Entry 4K95 (X-ray diffraction, 6.50 A resolution (low resolution: residue-level contacts below are approximate; hydrogen-bond / salt-bridge calls are withheld)); this record covers chain A.

# Chain A
Protein: E3 ubiquitin-protein ligase parkin
Source organism: Rattus norvegicus
Notes: EC 6.3.2.-
UniProt: Q9JK66 (PRKN2_RAT); residues 1-465 here = UniProt positions 1-465
Sequence (470 residues; numbered -4 to 465; the number before each row is that of its first residue; numbers below 1 keep their minus sign (Gly-4 is residue -4)):
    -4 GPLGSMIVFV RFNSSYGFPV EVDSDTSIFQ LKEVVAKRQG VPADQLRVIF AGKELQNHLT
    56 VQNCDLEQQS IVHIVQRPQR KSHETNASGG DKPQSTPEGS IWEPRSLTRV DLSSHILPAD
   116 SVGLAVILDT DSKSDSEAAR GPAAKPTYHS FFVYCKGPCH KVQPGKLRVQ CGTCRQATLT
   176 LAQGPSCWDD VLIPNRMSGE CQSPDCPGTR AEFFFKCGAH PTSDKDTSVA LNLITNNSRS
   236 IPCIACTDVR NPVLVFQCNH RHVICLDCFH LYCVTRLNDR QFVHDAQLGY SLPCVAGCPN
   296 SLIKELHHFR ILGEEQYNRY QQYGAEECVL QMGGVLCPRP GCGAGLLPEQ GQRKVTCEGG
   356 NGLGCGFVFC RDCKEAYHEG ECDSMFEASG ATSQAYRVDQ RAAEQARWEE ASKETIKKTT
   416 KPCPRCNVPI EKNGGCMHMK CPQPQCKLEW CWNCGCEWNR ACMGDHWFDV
Unresolved in the structure: -4 to 0, 73-140, 379-391, 405-413
Construct notes: expression tag (-4 to 0); conflict Ala138 (Glu in Q9JK66), Arg348 (Lys in Q9JK66)
Curated features (UniProtKB/Swiss-Prot):
  - zinc finger: Pro141 to Ala225 (RING-type 0), Cys238 to Cys293 (RING-type 1), Asn313 to Cys377 (IBR-type), Cys418 to Cys449 (RING-type 2)
  - region: Thr204 to Cys238 (SYT11 binding 1), His257 to Cys293 (SYT11 binding 2), Asp378 to Thr410 (REP)
  - active site: Cys431
  - binding site (Zn(2+)): Cys238, Cys241, Cys253, His257, Cys260, Cys263, Cys289, Cys293, Cys332, Cys337, Cys352, Cys360, Cys365, Cys368, His373, Cys377, Cys418, Cys421, Cys436, Cys441 and 4 more in UniProt
  - modified residue: Ser65 (Phosphoserine), Thr80 (Phosphothreonine), Thr175 (Phosphothreonine), Thr217 (Phosphothreonine)
  - cross-link (Glycyl lysine isopeptide (Lys-Gly)): Lys349 (interchain with G-Cter in ISG15), Lys369 (interchain with G-Cter in ISG15)
  - mutagenesis: Trp403 (W403A: Increased autoubiquitination)
Metal / ion sites: Zn2+ site 1: Cys150, Cys154, Cys212, His215; Zn2+ site 2: Cys166, Cys169, Cys196, Cys201; Zn2+ site 3: Cys238, Cys241, Cys260, Cys263; Zn2+ site 4: Cys253, His257, Cys289, Cys293; Zn2+ site 5: Cys332, Cys337, Cys352, Cys360; Zn2+ site 6: Cys365, Cys368, His373, Cys377; Zn2+ site 7: Cys418, Cys421, Cys436, Cys441; Zn2+ site 8: Cys446, Cys449, Cys457, His461

# Summary
Cys150, Cys154, Cys212 and His215 form the Zn2+ site 1. Cys166, Cys169, Cys196 and Cys201 form the Zn2+ site
2. Curated annotation (UniProt) lists active-site residue Cys431, 24 Zn2+-binding residues and one mutagenesis
site.
Chain A is E3 ubiquitin-protein ligase parkin (Rattus norvegicus); the structure, Crystal Structure of Parkin,
was determined by X-ray diffraction, deposited together with 4K7D.
